5GJA - chains F and H of the 8 polymer chains in the assembly; structure by X-ray diffraction, 2.10 A resolution.

# Chain F (and H)
Molecule: 1-aminocyclopropane-1-carboxylate oxidase 2
From: Arabidopsis thaliana
Notes: EC 1.14.17.4; chain H of this document is another copy of the same molecule, construct and numbering; everything in this record applies to it too
UniProtKB: Q41931 (ACCO2_ARATH); residue numbers follow UniProt; this construct covers 1-303
Amino-acid sequence (303 residues; each row starts with the number of its first residue):
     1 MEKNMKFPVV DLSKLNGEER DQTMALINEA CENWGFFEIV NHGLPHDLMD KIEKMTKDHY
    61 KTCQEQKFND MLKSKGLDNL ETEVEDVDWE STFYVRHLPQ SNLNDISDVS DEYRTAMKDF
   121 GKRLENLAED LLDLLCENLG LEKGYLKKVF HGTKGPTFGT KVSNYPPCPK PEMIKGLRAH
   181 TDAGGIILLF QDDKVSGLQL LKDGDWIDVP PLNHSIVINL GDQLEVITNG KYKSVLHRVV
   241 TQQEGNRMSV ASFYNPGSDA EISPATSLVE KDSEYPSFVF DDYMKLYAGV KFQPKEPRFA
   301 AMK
Unresolved in the structure: 1-5 (chain H: 1-5, 70-80)
Metal / ion sites: Zn2+: H180, D182, H237 (together with pyridine-2-carboxylic acid)
Ligand contacts: pyridine-2-carboxylic acid (6PC): K161, L177, H180, D182, I187, L189, N219, H237, S249, A251, F253, K291
Swiss-Prot annotation at these positions:
  - binding site (Fe cation): H180, D182, H237
  - binding site (2-oxoglutarate): R247
From the paper describing this entry:
  - mutagenesis - K161A/A251L, K161A/F253A, H180A: abolished binding to pyridine-2-carboxylic acid
  - binding site for pyridine-2-carboxylic acid: K161, I187, L189, A251, F253, K291
  - mutagenesis - K161A: decreased binding to pyridine-2-carboxylic acid
  - mutagenesis - K161A: decreased catalytic activity
  - mutagenesis - K161A/A251L, K161A/F253A: abolished catalytic activity

# How chain F and chain H interact
Residue-residue contacts - 10 pairs, chain F then chain H:
  D50(F) - K194(H)
  E53(F) - K194(H)
  D193(F) - K194(H)  salt bridge
  K194(F) - D50(H)
  K194(F) - E53(H)  salt bridge
  K194(F) - D193(H)  salt bridge
  K194(F) - H214(H)
  N213(F) - N213(H)
  E244(F) - K54(H)  salt bridge
  G245(F) - K54(H)
Also at the interface, not in a pair above, chain F (8 interface residues in all): H214
Also at the interface, not in a pair above, chain H (8 interface residues in all): E112

# In short
Chain F and chain H each contribute 8 residues to their interface; the contacts include 4 salt bridges. Polar
pairs include D193(F)-K194(H), K194(F)-E53(H) and E244(F)-K54(H). The paper reports a binding site for
pyridine-2-carboxylic acid at K161(F), I187(F) and L189(F) among others; K161A/A251L, K161A/F253A and H180A of
chain F abolish binding to pyridine-2-carboxylic acid.
Both chains are 1-aminocyclopropane-1-carboxylate oxidase 2 (Arabidopsis thaliana). Entry 5GJA (Crystal
structure of Arabidopsis thaliana ACO2 in complex with 2-PA) was determined by X-ray diffraction, deposited
together with 5GJ9.
